5YRO - chains B and C of the 3 polymer chains in the assembly; structure by X-ray diffraction, 2.40 A resolution.

== Chain B ==
Name: Ran-specific GTPase-activating protein 1
Organism: Saccharomyces cerevisiae (strain ATCC 204508 / S288c)
UniProtKB: P41920 (YRB1_YEAST); residues 62-201 here = UniProt positions 62-201
Sequence (140 residues; each row starts with the number of its first residue):
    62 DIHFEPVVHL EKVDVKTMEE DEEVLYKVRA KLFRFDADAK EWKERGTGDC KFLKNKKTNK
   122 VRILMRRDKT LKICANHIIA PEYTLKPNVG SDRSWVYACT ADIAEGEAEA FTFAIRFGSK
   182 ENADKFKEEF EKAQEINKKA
Unresolved in the structure: 62-77, 201

== Chain C ==
Name: Exportin-1
Organism: Saccharomyces cerevisiae (strain ATCC 204508 / S288c)
UniProtKB: P30822 (XPO1_YEAST); residue numbers follow UniProt; this construct covers 1-376, 414-1058
Sequence (1023 residues; row label = number of the first residue in the row; note: 37 numbers in that range are skipped by the numbering (no residue carries them; nothing is unmodelled there); numbers below 1 keep their minus sign (Gly-1 is residue -1)):
    -1 GAMEGILDFS NDLDIALLDQ VVSTFYQGSG VQQKQAQEIL TKFQDNPDAW QKADQILQFS
    59 TNPQSKFIAL SILDKLITRK WKLLPNDHRI GIRNFVVGMI ISMCQDDEVF KTQKNLINKS
   119 DLTLVQILKQ EWPQNWPEFI PELIGSSSSS VNVCENNMIV LKLLSEEVFD FSAEQMTQAK
   179 ALHLKNSMSK EFEQIFKLCF QVLEQGSSSS LIVATLESLL RYLHWIPYRY IYETNILELL
   239 STKFMTSPDT RAITLKCLTE VSNLKIPQDN DLIKRQTVLF FQNTLQQIAT SVMPVTADLK
   299 ATYANANGND QSFLQDLAMF LTTYLARNRA LLESDESLRE LLLNAHQYLI QLSKIEEREL
   359 FKTTLDYWHN LVADLFYE
   414 PLKKHIYEEI CSQLRLVIIE NMVRPEEVLV VENDEGEIVR EFVKESDTIQ LYKSEREVLV
   474 YLTHLNVIDT EEIMISKLAR QIDGSEWSWH NINTLSWAIG SISGTMSEDT EKRFVVTVIK
   534 DLLGLCEQKR GKDNKAVVAS DIMYVVGQYP RFLKAHWNFL RTVILKLFEF MHETHEGVQD
   594 MACDTFIKIV QKCKYHFVIQ QPRESEPFIQ TIIRDIQKTT ADLQPQQVHT FYKACGIIIS
   654 EERSVAERNR LLSDLMQLPN MAWDTIVEQS TANPTLLLDS ETVKIIANII KTNVAVCTSM
   714 GADFYPQLGH IYYNMLQLYR AVSSMISAQV AAEGLIATKT PKVRGLRTIK KEILKLVETY
   774 ISKARNLDDV VKVLVEPLLN AVLEDYMNNV PDARDAEVLN CMTTVVEKVG HMIPQGVILI
   834 LQSVFECTLD MINKDFTEYP EHRVEFYKLL KVINEKSFAA FLELPPAAFK LFVDAICWAF
   894 KHNNRDVEVN GLQIALDLVK NIERMGNVPF ANEFHKNYFF IFVSETFFVL TDSDHKSGFS
   954 KQALLLMKLI SLVYDNKISV PLYQEAEVPQ GTSNQVYLSQ YLANMLSNAF PHLTSEQIAS
  1014 FLSALTKQCK DLVVFKGTLR DFLVQIKEVG GDPTDYLFAE DKENA
Unresolved in the structure: 1052-1058
Sequence notes: expression tag (-1 to 0); engineered mutation Gly537 (Asp in P30822), Cys539 (Thr in P30822), Glu540 (Val in P30822), Gln541 (Lys in P30822)

== Interface between chain B and chain C ==
Pairs across the interface (9):
  Lys130(B) - Asp447(C)  salt bridge
  Val150(B) - Ile749(C)  hydrophobic
  Val150(B) - Thr753(C)
  Val150(B) - Pro754(C)
  Gly151(B) - Lys752(C)
  Gly151(B) - Pro754(C)
  Gly151(B) - Arg757(C)  hydrogen bond (backbone-side chain)
  Ser152(B) - Pro754(C)
  Asp153(B) - Pro754(C)
Also at the interface, not in a pair above, chain B (6 interface residues in all): Arg90
Also at the interface, not in a pair above, chain C (8 interface residues in all): Phe455, Glu746

== In short ==
Chain B and chain C form an interface of 6 and 8 residues respectively; the contacts include 1 hydrogen bond
and 1 salt bridge. Among the polar pairs are Lys130(B)-Asp447(C) and Gly151(B)-Arg757(C).
Here chain B is Ran-specific GTPase-activating protein 1 and chain C is Exportin-1, both from Saccharomyces
cerevisiae (strain ATCC 204508 / S288c). Entry 5YRO (RanL182A in complex with RanBP1-CRM1) was determined by
X-ray diffraction.
